PDB entry 7WOW | electron microscopy, 6.11 A resolution (low resolution: residue-level contacts below are approximate; hydrogen-bond / salt-bridge calls are withheld) | chains D and E of the 9 polymer chains in the assembly

== Chain D ==
Protein: 16L9 Fv
Source organism: Homo sapiens
Amino-acid sequence (247 residues; each row starts with the number of its first residue):
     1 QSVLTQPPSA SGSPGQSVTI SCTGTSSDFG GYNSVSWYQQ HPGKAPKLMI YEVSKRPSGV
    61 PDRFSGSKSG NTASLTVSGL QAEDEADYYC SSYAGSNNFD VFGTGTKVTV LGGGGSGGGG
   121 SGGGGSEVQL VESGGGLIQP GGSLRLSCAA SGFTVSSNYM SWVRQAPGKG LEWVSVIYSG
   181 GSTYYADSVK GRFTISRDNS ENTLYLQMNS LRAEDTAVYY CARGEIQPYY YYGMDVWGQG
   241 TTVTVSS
Unresolved in the structure: 1-2, 115-123
Disulfides: Cys-22/Cys-90, Cys-148/Cys-221

== Chain E ==
Protein: GW01 Fv
Source organism: Homo sapiens
Amino-acid sequence (251 residues; each row starts with the number of its first residue):
     1 QSVLTQPPSA SGTPGQRVTI SCSGSSSNIG SNTVNWYQQL PGTAPKLLIY SNNQRPSGVP
    61 DRFSGSKSGT SASLAISGLQ SEDEADYYCA AWDDSLNWVF GGGTKLTVLG GGGSGGGGSG
   121 GGGSEVQLVE SGGGVVQPGG SLRLSCAASG FRFDDHAMHW VRQAPGKGLE WVSVISGDGG
   181 STYYADSVKG RFSISRDDSK NSLYLQMNSL RTEDTALYYC AKDRSYGPPD VFNYEYGMDV
   241 WGQGTTVTVS S
Unresolved in the structure: 1-2, 111-124
Disulfides: Cys-22/Cys-89, Cys-146/Cys-220

== Chain D / chain E interface ==
Residue-residue contacts (9):
  Val-3(D) / Asp-198(E)
  Leu-4(D) / Asp-198(E)
  Thr-5(D) / Asp-198(E)
  Gly-24(D) / Asp-198(E)
  Ser-27(D) / Asp-154(E)
  Tyr-93(D) / Asp-178(E)
  Tyr-93(D) / Gly-179(E)
  Ser-96(D) / Asp-178(E)
  Asn-98(D) / Asp-178(E)
Interface residues without a listed pair, chain D (11 interface residues in all): Thr-25, Ser-26, Gly-95
Interface residues without a listed pair, chain E (6 interface residues in all): Gly-180, Asp-197

== Summary ==
Chain D and chain E form an interface of 11 and 6 residues respectively.
Chain D is 16L9 Fv and chain E is GW01 Fv, both from Homo sapiens; the structure, The state 6 of Omicron Spike
with bispecific antibody FD01, was determined by electron microscopy (same publication as 7WOP, 7WOQ, 7WOR,
7WOS, 7WOU and 7WOV).
